2WZV - chains A and B; structure by X-ray diffraction, 1.75 A resolution.

Chain A (and B):
Name: Nfnb protein
Source organism: Mycobacterium smegmatis
Notes: chain B of this document is another copy of the same molecule, construct and numbering; everything in this record applies to it too
UniProtKB: A0R6D0 (A0R6D0_MYCS2); numbering as in UniProt (aligned over 1-234)
Amino-acid sequence (235 residues; row label = number of the first residue in the row; numbering starts at 0):
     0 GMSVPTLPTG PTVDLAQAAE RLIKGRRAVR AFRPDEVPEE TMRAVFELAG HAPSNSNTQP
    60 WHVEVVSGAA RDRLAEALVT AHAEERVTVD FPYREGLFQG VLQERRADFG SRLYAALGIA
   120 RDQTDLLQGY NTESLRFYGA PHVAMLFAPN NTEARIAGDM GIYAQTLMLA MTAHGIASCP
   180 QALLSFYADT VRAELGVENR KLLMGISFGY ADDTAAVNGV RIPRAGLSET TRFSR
Not modelled in the structure: 0-12 (chain B: 0-11)
Sequence notes: expression tag (0)
Modified residues: Mse1 (selenomethionine); Mse41, Mse144, Mse159, Mse167, Mse170, Mse203 (selenomethionine; parent Met)
Small-molecule neighbours:
  - FMN (flavin mononucleotide), molecule 1: Arg25, Arg26, Ala27, Arg29, Phe108, Tyr129, Tyr137, Cys178, Pro179, Gln180, Ala181, Leu182, Mse203, Ile221, Arg223
  - FMN, molecule 2: Pro52, Ser53, Asn54, Ser55, Asn56, Asp158, Ile161
Swiss-Prot annotation at these positions:
  - binding site (FMN): Arg25 to Arg29, Tyr137, Ala181, Leu182, Arg223
  - binding site (NADP(+)): Ser55, Arg105, Tyr113, Ile118
Reported in the primary citation:
  - conformationally variable residues (loop rearrangement): Tyr92 to Gln98
  - binding site for flavin mononucleotide: Asn54 (from molecular simulation)
  - binding site for phosphate ion: Ser55, Tyr92 (from molecular simulation)

Interface between chain A and chain B:
Pairs across the interface (164):
  Asp13(A) with Val12(B)
  Leu14(A) with Arg20(B); Leu21(B), hydrophobic; Ala172(B)
  Ala15(A) with Ala172(B); His173(B)
  Ala17(A) with Leu14(B); Ala17(B), hydrophobic
  Ala18(A) with Leu21(B), hydrophobic; Ala172(B), hydrophobic
  Glu19(A) with Leu47(B)
  Leu21(A) with Leu14(B), hydrophobic; Ala18(B), hydrophobic
  Ile22(A) with Leu47(B); His50(B); Thr165(B)
  Lys23(A) with Leu47(B); His50(B)
  Arg25(A) with His50(B); Pro52(B)
  Arg42(A) with Leu226(B)
  Phe45(A) with Leu226(B), hydrophobic; Phe232(B), hydrophobic
  Glu46(A) with Gly225(B); Leu226(B), hydrogen bond (side chain-backbone)
  Leu47(A) with Glu19(B); Ile22(B); Lys23(B)
  Gly49(A) with Arg223(B), hydrogen bond (backbone-side chain)
  His50(A) with Ile22(B); Lys23(B); Arg25(B); Arg223(B), hydrogen bond (backbone-side chain)
  Ala51(A) with Arg223(B), hydrogen bond (backbone-side chain)
  Pro52(A) with Arg25(B); Gln164(B); Mse167(B), hydrophobic; Arg223(B)
  Asn54(A) with Ala181(B)
  Ser55(A) with Arg104(B); Arg105(B); Phe108(B)
  Asn56(A) with Arg104(B); Ile221(B); Pro222(B), hydrogen bond (side chain-backbone); Arg223(B), hydrogen bond
  Thr57(A) with Phe97(B); Leu101(B); Arg104(B), hydrogen bond (backbone-side chain)
  Gln58(A) with Arg104(B), hydrogen bond (backbone-side chain); Arg223(B); Ala224(B), hydrogen bond (side chain-backbone)
  Trp60(A) with Thr229(B)
  His61(A) with Thr229(B)
  Val62(A) with Thr229(B), hydrogen bond (backbone-backbone); Thr230(B); Arg231(B), hydrogen bond (backbone-backbone)
  Glu63(A) with Arg231(B)
  Val64(A) with Arg231(B), hydrogen bond (backbone-backbone); Phe232(B); Ser233(B), hydrogen bond (backbone-backbone)
  Val65(A) with Ser233(B)
  Ser66(A) with Ser233(B), hydrogen bond (backbone-backbone); Arg234(B)
  Ala68(A) with Arg234(B)
  Ala69(A) with Arg234(B), hydrogen bond (backbone-backbone)
  Val88(A) with Arg154(B)
  Phe90(A) with Ala153(B), hydrophobic; Arg154(B), hydrogen bond (backbone-side chain)
  Pro91(A) with Glu152(B); Arg154(B)
  Tyr92(A) with Asn54(B); Ser55(B); Arg154(B)
  Gly95(A) with Asn150(B)
  Leu96(A) with Asn150(B), hydrogen bond (backbone-side chain); Glu152(B); Ile155(B), hydrophobic
  Phe97(A) with Thr57(B); Ile155(B), hydrophobic
  Leu101(A) with Thr57(B); Pro59(B), hydrophobic; Pro148(B), hydrophobic
  Arg104(A) with Ser55(B); Asn56(B); Thr57(B), hydrogen bond (side chain-backbone); Gln58(B), hydrogen bond (side chain-backbone)
  Arg105(A) with Ser55(B)
  Phe108(A) with Ser55(B); Asn56(B)
  Pro148(A) with Leu101(B), hydrophobic
  Asn149(A) with Arg93(B)
  Asn150(A) with Arg93(B), hydrogen bond (backbone-side chain); Glu94(B); Gly95(B), hydrogen bond (side chain-backbone); Leu96(B); Gln98(B)
  Thr151(A) with Arg93(B), hydrogen bond (backbone-side chain)
  Glu152(A) with Arg93(B)
  Ala153(A) with Phe90(B), hydrophobic; Ala156(B)
  Arg154(A) with Val88(B); Ala181(B); Ser184(B), hydrogen bond; Leu202(B), hydrogen bond (side chain-backbone)
  Ile155(A) with Leu96(B)
  Ala156(A) with Ala153(B); Gly157(B)
  Gly157(A) with Ala156(B); Gly160(B)
  Gly160(A) with Gly157(B); Gly160(B); Ile161(B)
  Ile161(A) with Gly160(B); Ile161(B); Gln164(B)
  Gln164(A) with Pro52(B); Ile161(B); Thr165(B), hydrogen bond
  Thr165(A) with Ile22(B); Gln164(B), hydrogen bond
  Mse167(A) with Pro52(B), hydrophobic
  Leu168(A) with Leu168(B), hydrophobic
  Ala172(A) with Leu14(B); Ala15(B), hydrogen bond (backbone-backbone); Ala18(B), hydrophobic
  His173(A) with Ala15(B)
  Ala181(A) with Asn54(B); Arg154(B)
  Ser184(A) with Arg154(B), hydrogen bond
  Phe185(A) with Arg154(B)
  Leu202(A) with Arg154(B), hydrogen bond (backbone-side chain)
  Ile221(A) with Asn56(B)
  Pro222(A) with Asn56(B), hydrogen bond (backbone-side chain)
  Arg223(A) with Gly49(B), hydrogen bond (side chain-backbone); His50(B), hydrogen bond (side chain-backbone); Ala51(B), hydrogen bond (side chain-backbone); Pro52(B); Asn56(B), hydrogen bond; Gln58(B)
  Ala224(A) with Gln58(B), hydrogen bond (backbone-side chain)
  Leu226(A) with Phe45(B), hydrophobic; Glu46(B)
  Thr229(A) with Trp60(B); His61(B); Val62(B), hydrogen bond (backbone-backbone)
  Thr230(A) with Phe45(B); Val62(B); Val64(B)
  Arg231(A) with Val62(B), hydrogen bond (backbone-backbone); Glu63(B), salt bridge; Val64(B), hydrogen bond (backbone-backbone); Leu194(B), hydrogen bond (side chain-backbone)
  Phe232(A) with Phe45(B), hydrophobic; Val64(B)
  Ser233(A) with Val64(B), hydrogen bond (backbone-backbone); Val65(B); Ser66(B), hydrogen bond (backbone-backbone)
  Arg234(A) with Glu35(B), salt bridge; Glu38(B), salt bridge; Ser66(B); Gly67(B); Ala68(B); Ala69(B), hydrogen bond (backbone-backbone)
Also at the interface, not in a pair above, chain A (84 interface residues in all): Arg20, Mse41, Pro59, Gly67, Ala169, Thr171, Leu194, Lys200
Also at the interface, not in a pair above, chain B (86 interface residues in all): Mse41, Arg42, Ala43, Pro91, Ala169, Phe185

Summary:
The interface between chain A and chain B involves 84 residues on one side and 86 on the other, with 42
hydrogen bonds and 3 salt bridges. Polar contacts include Arg231(A)-Glu63(B), Arg234(A)-Glu35(B) and
Arg234(A)-Glu38(B). From the paper: a binding site for phosphate ion at Ser55(A) and Tyr92(A); a binding site
for flavin mononucleotide at Asn54(A).
Both chains are Nfnb protein (Mycobacterium smegmatis). Entry 2WZV (Crystal structure of the FMN-dependent
nitroreductase NfnB from Mycobacterium smegmatis) was determined by X-ray diffraction, deposited together with
2WZW.
